PDB entry 5MLC | electron microscopy, 3.60 A resolution | chains A and 5 of the 32 polymer chains in the assembly

Chain A:
Molecule: 23S ribosomal RNA, chloroplastic
From: Spinacia oleracea
Sequence (2811 nucleotides; numbered 1 to 2811; the number before each row is that of its first residue):
     1 UUCAAACGAG GAAAGGCUUA CGGUGGAUAC CUAGGCACCC AGAGACGAGG AAGGGCGUAU
    61 UAAUCGACGA AAUGCUUCGG GGAGUUGAAA AUAAGCAGAG AUCCGGAGAU UCCCGAAUAG
   121 GUCAACCUUU CGAACUUCUG CUGAAUCCAU GGGCAGGCAA GAGACAACCU GGCGAACUGA
   181 AACAUCUUAG UAGCCAGAGG AAAAGAAAGC AAAAGCGAUU CCCGUAGUAG CGGCGAGCGA
   241 AAUGGGAGCA GCCUAAACCG UGAAAACGGG GUUGUGGGAG AGCAAUACAA GCGUCGUGCU
   301 GCUAGGCGAA UCAGUGGAGU GCGGAACCCU AGAUGGUGAA AGUCCAGUAG CCGAAAGCAU
   361 CACUAGCUUA UGCUCUGACC CGAGUAGCAU GGGGCACGUG GAAUCCCGUG UGAAUCAGCA
   421 AGGACCACCU UGCAAGGCUA AAUACUCCUG GGUGACCGAU AGCGAAGUAG UACCGUGAGG
   481 GAAGGGUGAA AAGAACCCCC AUCGGGGAGU GAAAUAGAAC AUGAAACCGU AAGCUCUCAA
   541 GCAGUGGGAG GGGGACCAGA CCCUGACCGC GUGCCUGUUG AAGAAUGAGC CGGCGACUCA
   601 UAGGCAGUGG CUUGGUUAAG GGAACCCACC GGAGCCGUAG CGAAAGCGAG UCUUCAUAGG
   661 GCAAUUGUCA CUGCUUAUGG ACCCGAACCU GGGUGAUCUA UCCAUGACCA GGAUGAAGCU
   721 UGGGUGAAAC UAAGUGGAGG UCCGAACCGA CUGAUGUUGA AGAAUCAGCG GAUGAGUUGU
   781 GGUUAGGGGU GAAAUGCCAC UCGAACCCAG AGCUAGCUGG UUCUCCCCGA AAUGCGUUGA
   841 GGCGCAGCAG UUGACUGGAC AUCUAGGGGU AAAGCACUGU UUCGGUGCGG GCCGCGAGAG
   901 CGGUACCAAA UCGAGGCAAA CUCUGAAUAC UAGAUAUGAC CUCCAAAUAA CAGGGGUCAA
   961 GGUCGGCCAG UGAGACGAUG GGGGAUAAGC UUCAUCGUCG AGAGGGAAAC AGCCCGGAUC
  1021 ACCAGCUAAG GCCCCUAAAU GACCGCUCAG UGAUAAAGGA GGUAGGGGUG CAGAGACAGC
  1081 CAGGAGGUUU GCCUAGAAGC AGCCACCCUU GAAAGAGUGC GUAAUAGCUC ACUGAUCGAG
  1141 CGCUCUUGCG CCGAAGAUGA ACGGGGCUAA GCGGUCUGCC GAAGCUGUGG GAUGUAAAAA
  1201 AACAUCGGUA GGGGAGCGUU CCGUGUUAGG GAGAAACGCG UGCGUGAGCC GCGUUGGACG
  1261 AAGCGGAAGC GAGAAUGUCG GCUUGAGUAA CGCAAACAUU GGUGAGAAUC CAAUGCCCCG
  1321 AAAACCUAAG GGUUCCUCCG CAAGGUUCGU CCACGGAGGG UGAGUCAGGG CCUAAGAUCA
  1381 GGCCGAAAGG CGUAGUCGAU GGACAACAGG UGAAUAUUCC UGUACUACCC CUUGUUGGUC
  1441 CCGAGGGACG GAGGAGGCUA GGUUAGCCGA AAGAUGGUUA UCGGUUCAAG GACGCAAGGU
  1501 GACCCUGUUU UUCAGGGUAA GAAGGGGUAG AGAAAAUGCC UCGAGCCAAU GUUCGAGUAC
  1561 CAGGCGCUAC GGCGCUGAAG UAACCGAUGC CAUACUCCCA GGAAAAGCUC GAACGACCUU
  1621 CAACAAAAGG GUACCUGUAC CCGAAACCGA CACAGGUAGG UAGGUAGAGA AUACCUAGGG
  1681 GCGCGAGACA ACUCUCUCUA AGGAACUCGG CAAAAUAGCC CCGUAACUUC GGGAGAAGGG
  1741 GUGCCCCCUC ACAAAGGGGG UCGAAGUGAC CAGGCCCGGG CGACUGUUUA CCAAAAACAC
  1801 AGGUCUCCGC AAAGUCGUAA GACCAUGUAU GGGGGCUGAC GCCUGCCCAG UGCCGGAAGG
  1861 UCAAGGAAGU UGGUGACCUG AUGACAGGGG AGCCGGCGAC CGAAGCCCCG GUGAACGGCG
  1921 GCCGUAACUA UAACGGUCCU AAGGUAGCGA AAUUCCUUGU CGGGUAAGUU CCGACCCGCA
  1981 CGAAAGGCGU AACGAUCUGG GCACUGUCUC GGAGAGAGGC UCGGUGAAAU AGACAUGUCU
  2041 GUGAAGAUGC GGACUACCUG CACCUGGACA GAAAGACCCU AUGAAGCUUU ACUGUUCCCU
  2101 GGGAUUGGCU UUGGGCUUUU CCUGCGCAGC UUAGGUGGAA GGCGAAGAAG GCCCCCUUCC
  2161 GGGGGGGCCC GAGCCAUCAG UGAGAUACCA CUCUGGAAGA GCUAGAAUUC UAACCUUGUG
  2221 UCAGGACCUA CGGGCCAAGG GACAUUCUCA GGUAGACAGU UUCUAUGGGG CGUAGGCCUC
  2281 CCAAAAGGUA ACGGAGGCGU GCAAAGGUUU CCUCGGGCCG GACGGAGAUU GGCCCUCGAG
  2341 UGCAAAGGCA GAAGGGAGCU UGACUGCAAG ACCCACCCGU CGAGCAGGGA CGAAAGUCGG
  2401 CCUUAGUGAU CCGACGGUGC CGAGUGGAAG GGCCGUCGCU CAACGGAUAA AAGUUACUCU
  2461 AGGGAUAACA GGCUGAUCUU CCCCAAGAGU UCACAUCGAC GGGAAGGUUU GGCACCUCGA
  2521 UGUCGGCUCU UCGCCACCUG GGGCUGUAGU AUGUUCCAAG GGUUGGGCUG UUCGCCCAUU
  2581 AAAGCGGUAC GUGAGCUGGG UUCAGAACGU CGUGAGACAG UUCGGUCCAU AUCCGGUGUG
  2641 GGCGUUAGAG CAUUGAGAGG ACCUUUCCCU AGUACGAGAG GACCGGGAAG GACGCACCUC
  2701 UGGUGUACCA GUUAUCGUGC CCACGGUAAA CGCUGGGUAG CCAAGUGCGG AGCGGAUAAC
  2761 UGCUGAAAGC AUCUAAGUAG UAAGCCCACC CCAAGAUGAG UGCUCUCCUA U
Unresolved in the structure: 283-297, 363-372, 943-951, 1502-1521, 1926-1932

Chain 5:
Name: 50S ribosomal protein L35, chloroplastic
From: Spinacia oleracea
Reference sequence: P23326 (RK35_SPIOL); residues 1-159 here = UniProt positions 1-159
Amino-acid sequence (159 residues; numbered 1 to 159; the number before each row is that of its first residue):
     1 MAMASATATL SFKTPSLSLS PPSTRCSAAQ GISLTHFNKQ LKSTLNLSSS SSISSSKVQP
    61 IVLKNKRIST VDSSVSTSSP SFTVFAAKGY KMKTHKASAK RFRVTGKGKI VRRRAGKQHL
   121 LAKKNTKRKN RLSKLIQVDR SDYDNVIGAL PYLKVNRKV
Unresolved in the structure: 1-89

Interface between chain A and chain 5:
Pairs across the interface (92; chain A residue first):
  A226(A) with Lys91(5), hydrogen bond to the phosphate
  G227(A) with Lys91(5), salt bridge to the phosphate; Met92(5), base contact; Lys93(5), base contact; Thr94(5), phosphate contact; Tyr152(5), sugar contact
  U228(A) with Thr94(5), hydrogen bond to the phosphate; Lys96(5), salt bridge to the phosphate
  A229(A) with Lys96(5), salt bridge to the phosphate
  G230(A) with Lys96(5), hydrogen bond to the base
  G232(A) with Lys96(5), base contact; Lys100(5), hydrogen bond to the base
  C234(A) with Lys100(5), hydrogen bond to the base
  G235(A) with Arg101(5), salt bridge to the phosphate
  A236(A) with His95(5), salt bridge to the phosphate; Ala97(5), phosphate contact
  C238(A) with Lys93(5), salt bridge to the phosphate
  G239(A) with Lys93(5), salt bridge to the phosphate; Lys96(5), base contact
  U601(A) with Tyr90(5), sugar contact; Lys91(5), sugar contact
  A602(A) with Lys91(5), sugar contact; Met92(5), hydrogen bond to the sugar; Tyr152(5), hydrogen bond to the sugar
  G603(A) with Met92(5), sugar contact; Pro151(5), hydrogen bond to the sugar; Tyr152(5), sugar contact
  G637(A) with Lys154(5), salt bridge to the phosphate
  G640(A) with Gly106(5), phosphate contact
  C641(A) with Gly106(5), hydrogen bond to the phosphate
  G642(A) with Arg103(5), salt bridge to the phosphate
  A643(A) with Arg103(5), salt bridge to the phosphate
  C662(A) with Thr105(5), phosphate contact
  A663(A) with Thr105(5), hydrogen bond to the phosphate; Lys107(5), phosphate contact; Lys109(5), salt bridge to the phosphate
  A664(A) with Lys107(5), phosphate contact
  A677(A) with Met92(5), sugar contact
  U678(A) with Tyr90(5), hydrogen bond to the base
  C845(A) with Ser141(5), phosphate contact; Asp144(5), phosphate contact; Asn145(5), phosphate contact
  A846(A) with Ser141(5), sugar contact
  G965(A) with Arg140(5), phosphate contact; Lys158(5), hydrogen bond to the sugar
  G966(A) with Arg140(5), salt bridge to the phosphate; Arg157(5), salt bridge to the phosphate; Val159(5), sugar contact
  C967(A) with Arg157(5), salt bridge to the phosphate
  U2365(A) with Thr126(5), hydrogen bond to the phosphate
  C2367(A) with Asn130(5), sugar contact; Lys134(5), phosphate contact
  A2368(A) with Lys134(5), salt bridge to the phosphate
  A2375(A) with Ser141(5), hydrogen bond to the sugar
  C2376(A) with Asp139(5), phosphate contact; Asp142(5), hydrogen bond to the sugar
  C2377(A) with Arg112(5), salt bridge to the phosphate; Asp139(5), phosphate contact
  C2378(A) with Arg112(5), salt bridge to the phosphate; Arg114(5), salt bridge to the phosphate; Ala115(5), hydrogen bond to the phosphate
  G2379(A) with Arg128(5), salt bridge to the phosphate; Arg131(5), salt bridge to the phosphate; Leu132(5), phosphate contact
  U2380(A) with Arg128(5), salt bridge to the phosphate; Arg131(5), salt bridge to the phosphate
  C2381(A) with Lys127(5), salt bridge to the phosphate
  G2382(A) with Lys127(5), salt bridge to the phosphate
  G2400(A) with Asn125(5), phosphate contact
  U2407(A) with Lys123(5), salt bridge to the phosphate
  G2408(A) with Leu120(5), sugar contact; Lys123(5), phosphate contact
  A2409(A) with Ala115(5), sugar contact; Gly116(5), phosphate contact; His119(5), salt bridge to the phosphate
  U2410(A) with Arg101(5), hydrogen bond to the sugar; Ala115(5), phosphate contact; Gly116(5), hydrogen bond to the phosphate; Gln118(5), hydrogen bond to the phosphate
  C2411(A) with Arg101(5), sugar contact; Gln118(5), hydrogen bond to the phosphate
  C2434(A) with Arg113(5), salt bridge to the phosphate
  G2435(A) with Lys117(5), salt bridge to the phosphate
  U2436(A) with Leu121(5), phosphate contact; Lys129(5), salt bridge to the phosphate
  C2437(A) with Gln118(5), base contact; His119(5), base contact; Leu120(5), hydrogen bond to the phosphate; Leu121(5), hydrogen bond to the phosphate; Ala122(5), hydrogen bond to the phosphate
  G2438(A) with His119(5), base contact; Leu120(5), phosphate contact
Other interface residues (no listed pair), chain A (58 interface residues in all): C636, U676, G844, G2366, G2399, C2412, C2433
Other interface residues (no listed pair), chain 5 (49 interface residues in all): Gly108
Interface features reported in the paper:
  - residue pairs: Arg140(5)-G966(A)
  - interface residues, chain 5: Arg157(5)

Overview:
58 residues of chain A and 49 residues of chain 5 are in contact; the contacts include 23 hydrogen bonds and
29 salt bridges. Among the polar pairs are G230(A)-Lys96(5), G232(A)-Lys100(5) and C234(A)-Lys100(5). The
authors report a contact between Arg140(5) and G966(A). From the paper: the interface residue Arg157(5).
Chain A is 23S ribosomal RNA, chloroplastic and chain 5 is 50S ribosomal protein L35, chloroplastic, both from
Spinacia oleracea; the structure, Cryo-EM structure of the spinach chloroplast ribosome reveals the location
of plastid-specific ribosomal proteins and extensions, was determined by electron microscopy.
